PDB entry 5SB9 | X-ray diffraction, 2.50 A resolution | chains A and B of the 6 polymer chains in the assembly

# Chain A
Name: Tubulin alpha-1B chain
Source organism: Bos taurus
Reference sequence: P81947 (TBA1B_BOVIN); residue numbers follow UniProt; this construct covers 1-451
Sequence (451 residues; row label = number of the first residue in the row):
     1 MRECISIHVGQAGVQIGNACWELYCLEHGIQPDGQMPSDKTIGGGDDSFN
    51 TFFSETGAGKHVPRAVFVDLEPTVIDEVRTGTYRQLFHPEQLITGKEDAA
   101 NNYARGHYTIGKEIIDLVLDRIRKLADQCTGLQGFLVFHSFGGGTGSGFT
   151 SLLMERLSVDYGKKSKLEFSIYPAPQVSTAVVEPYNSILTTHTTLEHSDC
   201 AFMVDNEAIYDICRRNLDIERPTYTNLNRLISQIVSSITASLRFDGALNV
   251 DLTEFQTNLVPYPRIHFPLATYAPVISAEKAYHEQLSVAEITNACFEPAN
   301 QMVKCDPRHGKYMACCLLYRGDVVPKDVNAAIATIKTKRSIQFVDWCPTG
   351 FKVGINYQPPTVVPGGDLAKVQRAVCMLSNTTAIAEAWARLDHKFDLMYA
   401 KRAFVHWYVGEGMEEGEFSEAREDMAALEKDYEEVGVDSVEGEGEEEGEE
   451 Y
Unresolved in the structure: 438-451
Metal / ion sites: Ca2+: Asp-39, Thr-41, Gly-44, Glu-55
Small-molecule neighbours: GTP (guanosine-5'-triphosphate): Gly-10, Gln-11, Ala-12, Gln-15, Ile-16, Asp-69, Asp-98, Ala-99, Ala-100, Asn-101, Ser-140, Gly-142, Gly-143, Gly-144, Thr-145, Gly-146, Ile-171, Pro-173, Val-177, Ser-178, Thr-179, Glu-183, Asn-206, Tyr-224, Leu-227, Asn-228, Ile-231

# Chain B
Name: Tubulin beta-2B chain
Source organism: Bos taurus
Reference sequence: Q6B856 (TBB2B_BOVIN); the author numbering skips numbers that UniProt does not, so the offset changes along the chain: 1-42 = UniProt 1-42; 45-360 = UniProt 43-358; 369-455 = UniProt 359-445
Sequence (445 residues; numbered 1 to 455; 10 numbers in that range are skipped by the numbering (no residue carries them; nothing is unmodelled there); the number before each row is that of its first residue):
     1 MREIVHIQAGQCGNQIGAKFWEVISDEHGIDPTGSYHGDSDL
    45 QLERINVYYNEATGNKYVPRAILVDLEPGTMDSVRSGPFGQIFRPDNFVF
    95 GQSGAGNNWAKGHYTEGAELVDSVLDVVRKESESCDCLQGFQLTHSLGGG
   145 TGSGMGTLLISKIREEYPDRIMNTFSVMPSPKVSDTVVEPYNATLSVHQL
   195 VENTDETYCIDNEALYDICFRTLKLTTPTYGDLNHLVSATMSGVTTCLRF
   245 PGQLNADLRKLAVNMVPFPRLHFFMPGFAPLTSRGSQQYRALTVPELTQQ
   295 MFDSKNMMAACDPRHGRYLTVAAIFRGRMSMKEVDEQMLNVQNKNSSYFV
   345 EWIPNNVKTAVCDIPP
   369 RGLKMSATFIGNSTAIQELFKRISEQFTAMFRRKAFLHWYTGEGMDEMEF
   419 TEAESNMNDLVSEYQQYQDATADEQGEFEEEEGEDEA
Unresolved in the structure: 1, 279-281, 439-455
Metal / ion sites: Mg2+: Gln-11 (together with GDP)
Small-molecule neighbours: GDP (guanosine-5'-diphosphate): Ala-9, Gly-10, Gln-11, Cys-12, Gln-15, Ile-16, Asp-69, Ala-99, Asn-101, Ser-140, Gly-142, Gly-143, Gly-144, Thr-145, Gly-146, Val-171, Pro-173, Val-177, Asp-179, Glu-183, Asn-206, Leu-209, Tyr-224, Leu-227, Asn-228
Swiss-Prot annotation at these positions:
  - motif: Met-1 to Ile-4 (MREI motif)
  - binding site (GTP): Gln-11, Glu-71, Ser-140, Gly-144, Thr-145, Gly-146, Asn-206, Asn-228
  - binding site (Mg(2+)): Glu-71
  - modified residue: Ser-40 (Phosphoserine), Thr-57 (Phosphothreonine), Lys-60 (N6-acetyllysine), Ser-174 (Phosphoserine), Thr-287 (Phosphothreonine), Thr-292 (Phosphothreonine), Arg-320 (Omega-N-methylarginine), Glu-448 (5-glutamyl polyglutamate)
  - cross-link (Glycyl lysine isopeptide (Lys-Gly)): Lys-60 (interchain with G-Cter in ubiquitin), Lys-326 (interchain with G-Cter in ubiquitin)
Reported in the primary citation:
  - binding site for the ligand 5IX: Gly-100, Asn-102, Lys-105, Val-181

# Chain A / chain B interface
Residue-residue contacts (51):
  Gln-11(A) with Gln-247(B), hydrogen bond
  Lys-96(A) with Asp-130(B), salt bridge
  Glu-97(A) with Arg-2(B), salt bridge; Cys-131(B); Arg-164(B), salt bridge; Arg-253(B), salt bridge
  Asp-98(A) with Lys-254(B), salt bridge
  Ala-100(A) with Arg-253(B); Lys-254(B); Val-257(B)
  Asn-101(A) with Lys-254(B)
  Arg-105(A) with Arg-253(B)
  Pro-175(A) with Asn-349(B)
  Ser-178(A) with Lys-352(B), hydrogen bond
  Thr-179(A) with Leu-248(B); Asn-258(B), hydrogen bond (backbone-side chain)
  Ala-180(A) with Asn-258(B); Lys-352(B)
  Val-181(A) with Asn-258(B), hydrogen bond (backbone-side chain); Ile-347(B), hydrophobic; Pro-348(B); Asn-349(B); Lys-352(B)
  Glu-220(A) with Lys-326(B)
  Arg-221(A) with Met-325(B); Asp-329(B), salt bridge
  Tyr-224(A) with Gln-247(B)
  Lys-394(A) with Pro-348(B); Asn-349(B)
  Leu-397(A) with Glu-345(B); Trp-346(B)
  Met-398(A) with Trp-346(B), hydrogen bond (backbone-backbone); Ile-347(B), hydrophobic; Pro-348(B)
  Lys-401(A) with Phe-262(B); Trp-346(B); Ala-438(B)
  Ala-403(A) with Pro-261(B); Phe-262(B), hydrophobic
  Phe-404(A) with Val-257(B); Val-260(B); Pro-261(B), hydrogen bond (backbone-backbone); Thr-314(B); Ile-347(B), hydrophobic
  His-406(A) with Val-260(B); Pro-261(B), hydrogen bond (side chain-backbone); Phe-262(B); Pro-263(B)
  Trp-407(A) with Ala-256(B); Val-257(B); Val-260(B), hydrogen bond (side chain-backbone)
Also at the interface, not in a pair above, chain A (27 interface residues in all): Val-182, Tyr-210, Arg-402, Glu-411
Also at the interface, not in a pair above, chain B (28 interface residues in all): Asp-251, Asn-350

# Summary
Chain A and chain B form an interface of 27 and 28 residues respectively, with 8 hydrogen bonds and 6 salt
bridges. Polar contacts include Lys-96(A)/Asp-130(B), Glu-97(A)/Arg-2(B) and Glu-97(A)/Arg-164(B). Ligands of
chain A: GTP. Ligands of chain B: GDP. From the paper: a binding site for the ligand 5IX at Gly-100(B),
Asn-102(B) and Lys-105(B) among others.
Chain A is Tubulin alpha-1B chain and chain B is Tubulin beta-2B chain, both from Bos taurus; the structure,
Tubulin-maytansinoid-4a-complex, was determined by X-ray diffraction (same publication as 5SB8, 5SBA, 5SBB,
5SBC, 5SBD and 5SBE).
